PDB entry 4CR2 | electron microscopy, 7.70 A resolution (low resolution: residue-level contacts below are approximate; hydrogen-bond / salt-bridge calls are withheld) | chains C and D of the 33 polymer chains in the assembly

Chain C:
Name: Proteasome component Y13
Source organism: Saccharomyces cerevisiae
Notes: EC 3.4.25.1
Reference sequence: P23638 (PSA3_YEAST); numbering as in UniProt (aligned over 1-258)
Chain sequence (258 residues; each row starts with the number of its first residue):
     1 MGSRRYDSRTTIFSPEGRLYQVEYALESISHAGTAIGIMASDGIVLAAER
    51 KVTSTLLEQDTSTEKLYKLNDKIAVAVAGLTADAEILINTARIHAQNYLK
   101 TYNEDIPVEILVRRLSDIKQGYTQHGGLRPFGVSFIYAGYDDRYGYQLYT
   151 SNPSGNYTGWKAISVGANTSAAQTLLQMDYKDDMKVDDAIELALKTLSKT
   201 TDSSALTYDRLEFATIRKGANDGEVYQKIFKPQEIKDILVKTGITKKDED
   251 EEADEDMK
Not modelled in the structure: 1, 247-258
Swiss-Prot annotation at these positions:
  - cross-link (Glycyl lysine isopeptide (Lys-Gly)): Lys100 (interchain with G-Cter in ubiquitin), Lys199 (interchain with G-Cter in ubiquitin), Lys231 (interchain with G-Cter in ubiquitin)

Chain D:
Name: Proteasome component PRE6
Source organism: Saccharomyces cerevisiae
Notes: EC 3.4.25.1
Reference sequence: P40303 (PSA4_YEAST); residues 1-254 here = UniProt positions 1-254
Chain sequence (254 residues; each row starts with the number of its first residue):
     1 MSGYDRALSIFSPDGHIFQVEYALEAVKRGTCAVGVKGKNCVVLGCERRS
    51 TLKLQDTRITPSKVSKIDSHVVLSFSGLNADSRILIEKARVEAQSHRLTL
   101 EDPVTVEYLTRYVAGVQQRYTQSGGVRPFGVSTLIAGFDPRDDEPKLYQT
   151 EPSGIYSSWSAQTIGRNSKTVREFLEKNYDRKEPPATVEECVKLTVRSLL
   201 EVVQTGAKNIEITVVKPDSDIVALSSEEINQYVTQIEQEKQEQQEQDKKK
   251 KSNH
Not modelled in the structure: 1-2, 245-254
Swiss-Prot annotation at these positions:
  - modified residue: Thr60 (Phosphothreonine)

Chain C / chain D interface:
Contacting residue pairs (59; chain C residue first):
  Ser3(C) with Arg6(D)
  Arg4(C) with Arg6(D)
  Asp7(C) with Arg6(D)
  Arg9(C) with Ala7(D); Ile10(D)
  Thr11(C) with Leu8(D)
  Phe13(C) with Tyr22(D); Asp81(D); Arg127(D); Pro128(D); Gly130(D)
  Ser14(C) with Tyr22(D)
  Pro15(C) with Tyr22(D); Glu25(D)
  Glu16(C) with Glu25(D)
  Gly17(C) with Tyr22(D); Glu25(D)
  Arg18(C) with Arg29(D)
  Leu19(C) with Arg127(D)
  Met39(C) with Ile59(D)
  Arg113(C) with Arg83(D); Arg90(D)
  Asp117(C) with Arg83(D)
  Gln120(C) with Ala80(D); Asp81(D); Ile84(D)
  Gln124(C) with Asp81(D); Ile84(D); Gly125(D); Val126(D); Arg127(D); Phe129(D)
  His125(C) with Gly125(D); Val126(D)
  Tyr149(C) with Ile59(D)
  Ser154(C) with Ala80(D)
  Gly155(C) with Ala80(D)
  Asn156(C) with Asn79(D); Ala80(D)
  Tyr157(C) with Pro61(D); Asn79(D); Arg83(D)
  Gly159(C) with Gln55(D); Ile59(D); Thr60(D)
  Trp160(C) with Leu52(D); Leu54(D); Gln55(D); Ile59(D)
  Lys161(C) with Leu54(D); Asp56(D); Ile59(D)
  Ala162(C) with Leu54(D)
  Gln173(C) with Leu52(D); Leu54(D)
  Leu176(C) with Leu54(D)
  Gln177(C) with Leu52(D); Lys53(D); Leu54(D)
Interface residues without a listed pair, chain C (34 interface residues in all): Ile12, Thr123, Gly126, Gly127
Interface residues without a listed pair, chain D (31 interface residues in all): Tyr4, Phe18, Gln19, Glu87

In short:
34 residues of chain C and 31 residues of chain D are in contact.
Chain C is Proteasome component Y13 and chain D is Proteasome component PRE6, both from Saccharomyces
cerevisiae; the structure, Deep classification of a large cryo-EM dataset defines the conformational landscape
of the 26S proteasome, was determined by electron microscopy (same publication as 4CR3 and 4CR4).
